6IQW - chains C and F of the 7 polymer chains in the assembly; structure by electron microscopy, 3.35 A resolution.

== Chain C ==
Molecule: Csm3
Source organism: Thermococcus onnurineus (strain NA1)
UniProtKB: B6YWC0 (B6YWC0_THEON); residue numbers follow UniProt; this construct covers 1-290
Chain sequence (290 residues; row label = number of the first residue in the row):
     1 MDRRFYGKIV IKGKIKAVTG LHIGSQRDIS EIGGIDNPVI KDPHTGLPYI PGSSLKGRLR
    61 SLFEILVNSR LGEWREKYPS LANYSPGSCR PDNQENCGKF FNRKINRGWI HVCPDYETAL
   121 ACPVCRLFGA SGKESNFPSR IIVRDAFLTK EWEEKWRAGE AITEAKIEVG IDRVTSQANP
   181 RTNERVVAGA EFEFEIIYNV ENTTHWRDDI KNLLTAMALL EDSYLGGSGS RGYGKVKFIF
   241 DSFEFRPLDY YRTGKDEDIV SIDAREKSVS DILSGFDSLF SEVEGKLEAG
Not modelled in the structure: 1-3, 26-36, 289-290

== Chain F ==
Molecule: Csm5
Source organism: Thermococcus onnurineus (strain NA1)
UniProtKB: B6YWC2 (B6YWC2_THEON); numbering as in UniProt (aligned over 1-397)
Chain sequence (397 residues; each row starts with the number of its first residue):
     1 MTERTLKVLS PLHIGTGNEL TPVDIYPREN IIHVLDTERL VNDLMNLGVE LNEILALLKN
    61 PPGDAYIWKG YIEEFHLDPS DYSIYTLKIH GKIGRKSMQI KEFIKLNGRP YIPGSSLKGA
   121 IRTAVLYKAL KECGDARAVM RVVSKVNGDV ARDIGRSEDV LDYYMSFLSR ARIDRKRADD
   181 LLEAIVFGME PDRRSKIRYE PKRDPMKALI VRDSKPVGRK HLAVYHVEVI GNPQPIPIWV
   241 EAIEPGAATD VEIHVDTEAL RLNADYFNGL LWECLKERGE PGEVFEDFLW EAVDEFYTAV
   301 MKYETIEVQK FGRYTSQVRS FYASLEDHSG HVLRLGWGSG WLAMTIGLLL VEKGYKWENV
   361 RKKLGLGKKP GGSGFSREFP KTRRLADGMP MGWVVLE
Not modelled in the structure: 1, 92-96, 337-380, 397
Disulfide bonds: Cys133-Cys274

== How chain C and chain F interact ==
Residue-residue contacts (6; chain C residue first):
  Arg173(C) with Asn263(F), hydrogen bond (backbone-side chain)
  Val174(C) with Asn263(F); Tyr266(F)
  Thr175(C) with Lys202(F); Tyr266(F)
  Gln177(C) with Lys202(F)
Interface residues without a listed pair, chain C (5 interface residues in all): Ser176
Interface residues without a listed pair, chain F (6 interface residues in all): Glu200, Lys207, Phe267

== Summary ==
5 residues of chain C face 6 of chain F across their interface, with 1 hydrogen bond. Its one hydrogen-bonded
contact is Arg173(C)-Asn263(F).
Chain C is Csm3 and chain F is Csm5, both from Thermococcus onnurineus (strain NA1); the structure, Cryo-EM
structure of Csm effector complex, was determined by electron microscopy.
